Entry 8DM4 (electron microscopy, 2.45 A resolution); this record covers chains A and H of the 3 polymer chains in the assembly.

# Chain A
Name: Spike glycoprotein
Source organism: Severe acute respiratory syndrome coronavirus 2
UniProt: P0DTC2 (SPIKE_SARS2); residue numbers follow UniProt; this construct covers 1-23, 27-1208
Chain sequence (1285 residues; each row starts with the number of its first residue; note: 3 numbers in that range are skipped by the numbering (no residue carries them; nothing is unmodelled there)):
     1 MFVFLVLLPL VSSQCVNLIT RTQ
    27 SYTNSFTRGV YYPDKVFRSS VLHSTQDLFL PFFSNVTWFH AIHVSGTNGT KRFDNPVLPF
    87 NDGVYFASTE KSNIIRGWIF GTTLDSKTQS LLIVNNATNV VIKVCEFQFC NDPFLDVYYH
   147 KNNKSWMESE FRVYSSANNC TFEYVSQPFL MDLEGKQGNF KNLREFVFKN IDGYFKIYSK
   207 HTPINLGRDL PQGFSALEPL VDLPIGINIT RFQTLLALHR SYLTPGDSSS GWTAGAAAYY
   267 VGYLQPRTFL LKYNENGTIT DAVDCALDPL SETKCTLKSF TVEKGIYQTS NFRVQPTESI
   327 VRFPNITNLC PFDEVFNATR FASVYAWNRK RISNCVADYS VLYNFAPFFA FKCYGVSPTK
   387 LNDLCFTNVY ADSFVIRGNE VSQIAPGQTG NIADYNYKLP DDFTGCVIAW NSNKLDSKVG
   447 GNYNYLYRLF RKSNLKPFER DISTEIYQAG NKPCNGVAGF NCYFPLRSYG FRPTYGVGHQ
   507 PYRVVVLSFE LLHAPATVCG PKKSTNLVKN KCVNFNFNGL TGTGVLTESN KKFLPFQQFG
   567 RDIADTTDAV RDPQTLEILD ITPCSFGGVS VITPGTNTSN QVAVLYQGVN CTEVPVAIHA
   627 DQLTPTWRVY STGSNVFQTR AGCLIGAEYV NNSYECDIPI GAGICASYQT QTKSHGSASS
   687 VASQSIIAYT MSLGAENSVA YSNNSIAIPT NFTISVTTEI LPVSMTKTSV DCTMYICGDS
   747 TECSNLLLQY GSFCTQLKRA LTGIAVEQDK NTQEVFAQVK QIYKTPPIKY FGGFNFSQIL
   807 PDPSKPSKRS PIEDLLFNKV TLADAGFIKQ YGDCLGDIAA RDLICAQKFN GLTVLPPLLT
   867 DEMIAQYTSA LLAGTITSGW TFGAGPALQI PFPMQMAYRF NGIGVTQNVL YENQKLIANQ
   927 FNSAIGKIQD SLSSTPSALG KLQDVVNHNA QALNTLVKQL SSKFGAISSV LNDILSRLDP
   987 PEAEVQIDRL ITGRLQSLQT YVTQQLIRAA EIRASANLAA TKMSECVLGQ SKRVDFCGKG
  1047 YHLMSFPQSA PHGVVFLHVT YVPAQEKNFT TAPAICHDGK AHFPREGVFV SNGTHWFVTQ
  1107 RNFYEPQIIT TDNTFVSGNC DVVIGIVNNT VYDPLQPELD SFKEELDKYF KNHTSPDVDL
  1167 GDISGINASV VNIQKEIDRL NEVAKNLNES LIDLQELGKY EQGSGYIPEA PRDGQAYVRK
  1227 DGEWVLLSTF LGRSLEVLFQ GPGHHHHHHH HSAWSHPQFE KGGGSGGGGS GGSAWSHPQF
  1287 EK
Disordered / not traced: 1-13, 72-77, 179-186, 250-255, 294-1288
Sequence notes: conflict Ile19 (Thr in P0DTC2), Ser27 (Ala in P0DTC2), Asp142 (Gly in P0DTC2), 34 further conflict positions vs the reference (P0DTC2) not listed; expression tag (1209-1288)
Curated features (UniProtKB/Swiss-Prot):
  - region: Asn280 to Cys301 (Putative superantigen), Asn448 to Phe456 (Immunodominant HLA epitope recognized by the CD8+), Ser816 to Tyr837 (Fusion peptide 1), Lys835 to Phe855 (Fusion peptide 2), Asp1163 to Glu1202 (Heptad repeat 2)
  - site: Arg815, Ser816 (Cleavage)
  - glycosylation: Asn17 (N-linked (GlcNAc...) (complex) asparagine), Asn61 (N-linked (GlcNAc...) (hybrid) asparagine), Asn74 (N-linked (GlcNAc...) (complex) asparagine), Asn122 (N-linked (GlcNAc...) (hybrid) asparagine), Asn149 (N-linked (GlcNAc...) (complex) asparagine), Asn165 (N-linked (GlcNAc...) (complex) asparagine), Asn234 (N-linked (GlcNAc...) (high mannose) asparagine), Asn282 (N-linked (GlcNAc...) (complex) asparagine), Thr323 (O-linked (GalNAc) threonine), Ser325 (O-linked (HexNAc...) serine), Asn331 (N-linked (GlcNAc...) (complex) asparagine), Asn343 (N-linked (GlcNAc...) (complex) asparagine), Asn603 (N-linked (GlcNAc...) (hybrid) asparagine), Asn616 (N-linked (GlcNAc...) (complex) asparagine), Asn657 (N-linked (GlcNAc...) (complex) asparagine), Thr676 (O-linked (GlcNAc...) threonine), Thr678 (O-linked (GlcNAc...) threonine), Asn709 (N-linked (GlcNAc...) (high mannose) asparagine), Asn717 (N-linked (GlcNAc...) (hybrid) asparagine), Asn801 (N-linked (GlcNAc...) (hybrid) asparagine) and 6 more in UniProt
  - natural variant: Leu5 (L5F: In strain: Iota/B.1.526), Ser13 (S13I: In strain: Epsilon/B.1.427/B.1.429), Leu18 (L18F: In strain: Beta/B.1.351, Gamma/P.1 and 1 more), Ile19 (T19I: In strain: Omicron/BQ.1.1, Omicron/XBB.1.5 and 1 more; this construct carries the variant), Thr20 (T20N: In strain: Gamma/P.1), Gln52 (Q52H: In strain: Omicron/EG.5.1), Ala67 (A67V: In strain: Eta/B.1.525, Omicron/BA.1), His69 to Val70 (deletion: In strain: Alpha/B.1.1.7, Eta/B.1.525 and 5 more), Gly75 (G75V: In strain: Lambda/C.37), Thr76 (T76I: In strain: Lambda/C.37), Asp80 (D80A: In strain: Beta/B.1.351), Val83 (V83A: In strain: Omicron/XBB.1.5, Omicron/EG.5.1), 56 further natural variant entries in UniProt
  - mutagenesis: His69 to Val70 (Increased incorporation of cleaved spike into virions), Asn121 (N121Q: Partial loss of biliverdin affinity), Arg190 (R190K: Partial loss of biliverdin affinity), Asn234 (N234Q: Increased resistance to neutralizing antibodies), Asn331 (N331Q: Reduced viral infectivity), Asn343 (N343Q: Reduced viral infectivity), Leu452 (L452R: Increased resistance to neutralizing antibodies. Decreases HLA binding to NF9 epitope. Increased binding affinity to human ACE2), Tyr453 (Y453F: Decreased HLA binding to NF9 epitope. Increased binding affinity to human ACE2), Ala475 (A475V: Increased resistance to neutralizing antibodies), Val483 (V483A: Increased resistance to neutralizing antibodies), Phe490 (F490L: Increased resistance to neutralizing antibodies and human covalescent sera neutralization), His519 (H519P: Increased resistance to human covalescent sera neutralization), 5 further mutagenesis entries in UniProt
Disulfide bonds: Cys15-Cys136, Cys131-Cys166
Glycans and other covalent adducts: N-acetylglucosamine (NAG) linked to Asn61, Asn122, Asn165, Asn234, Asn282
Reported in the primary citation:
  - post-translational modification sites: Asn74
  - conformationally variable residues (loop rearrangement): Ala67 to Phe79

# Chain H
Name: Fab 4A8 heavy chain
Source organism: Homo sapiens
Notes: antibody fragment or engineered binder
Chain sequence (258 residues; row label = number of the first residue in the row):
     1 MDWTWRVFCL LAVAPGAHSE VQLVESGAEV KKPGASVKVS CKVSGYTLTE LSMHWVRQAP
    61 GKGLEWMGGF DPEDGETMYA QKFQGRVTMT EDTSTDTAYM ELSSLRSEDT AVYYCATSTA
   121 VAGTPDLFDY YYGMDVWGQG TTVTVSSAST KGPSVFPLAP SSKSTSGGTA ALGCLVKDYF
   181 PEPVTVSWNS GALTSGVHTF PAVLQSSGLY SLSSVVTVPS SSLGTQTYIC NVNHKPSNTK
   241 VDKKVEPKSC GSHHHHHH
Disordered / not traced: 1-19, 148-258
Disulfide bonds: Cys41-Cys115

# How chain A and chain H interact
Residue-residue contacts (28; chain A residue first):
  Val143(A) with Pro125(H), hydrophobic
  Tyr144(A) with Glu50(H)
  Tyr145(A) with Thr49(H); Glu50(H); Val121(H), hydrophobic; Phe128(H), hydrophobic; Tyr130(H), hydrogen bond
  His146(A) with Thr49(H)
  Lys147(A) with Leu48(H), hydrogen bond (side chain-backbone); Thr49(H), hydrogen bond (backbone-backbone); Leu51(H), hydrogen bond (side chain-backbone); Phe70(H)
  Asn148(A) with Glu76(H)
  Lys150(A) with Pro72(H)
  Trp152(A) with Gly123(H); Thr124(H); Pro125(H), hydrophobic; Phe128(H)
  His245(A) with Pro125(H)
  Arg246(A) with Gly45(H), hydrogen bond (side chain-backbone); Tyr46(H); Glu50(H), salt bridge
  Ser247(A) with Tyr46(H), hydrogen bond
  Tyr248(A) with Tyr46(H), hydrogen bond (backbone-side chain); Glu50(H), hydrogen bond; Thr119(H); Val121(H); Ala122(H)
Interface residues without a listed pair, chain A (13 interface residues in all): Gly257
Interface residues without a listed pair, chain H (18 interface residues in all): Ala120

# Summary
13 residues of chain A and 18 residues of chain H are in contact; the contacts include 8 hydrogen bonds and 1
salt bridge. Polar contacts include Arg246(A)-Glu50(H), Tyr145(A)-Tyr130(H) and Lys147(A)-Leu48(H). Covalently
linked N-acetylglucosamine: at Asn61(A), Asn122(A), Asn165(A), Asn234(A) and Asn282(A). The paper reports a
modification site at Asn74(A); conformational variability at Ala67(A).
Here chain A is Spike glycoprotein (Severe acute respiratory syndrome coronavirus 2) and chain H is Fab 4A8
heavy chain (Homo sapiens). Entry 8DM4 (Cryo-EM structure of SARS-CoV-2 Omicron BA.2 spike protein in complex
with Fab 4A8 (focused refinement of ...) was determined by electron microscopy together with 8DM3, 8DM5, 8DM6,
8DM7, 8DM8, 8DM9 and 8DMA from the same study.
